Entry 6IWG (X-ray diffraction, 1.80 A resolution); this record covers chains A and C of the 3 polymer chains in the assembly.

# Chain A
Name: MHC class I antigen
From: Macaca mulatta
UniProtKB: B2ZHY7 (B2ZHY7_MACMU); residues 1-276 here correspond to UniProt positions 22-297 (UniProt number = residue number + 21)
Amino-acid sequence (276 residues; numbered 1 to 276; the number before each row is that of its first residue):
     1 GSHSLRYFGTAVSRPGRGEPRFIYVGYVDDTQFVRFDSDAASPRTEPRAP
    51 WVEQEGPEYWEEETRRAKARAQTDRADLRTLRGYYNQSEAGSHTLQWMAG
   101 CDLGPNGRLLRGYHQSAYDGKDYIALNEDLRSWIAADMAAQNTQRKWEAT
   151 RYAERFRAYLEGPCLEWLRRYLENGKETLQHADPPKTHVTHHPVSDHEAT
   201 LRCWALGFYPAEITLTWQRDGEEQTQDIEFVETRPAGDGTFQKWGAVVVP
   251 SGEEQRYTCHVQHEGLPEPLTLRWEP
Construct notes: engineered mutation Glu-128 (Arg149 in B2ZHY7), Glu-177 (Lys198 in B2ZHY7), Glu-223 (Asp244 in B2ZHY7), Glu-264 (Lys285 in B2ZHY7)
Disulfide bonds: Cys-101/Cys-164, Cys-203/Cys-259
Ion coordination: Na+ site 1: Asp-183 (together with 1,2-ethanediol); Na+ site 2: Gln-262, His-263, Leu-266; Na+ site 3: Glu-264 (together with 1,2-ethanediol) (shared with 1 residue of chain B)

# Chain C
Name: N-myristoylated 4-mer lipopeptide
Amino-acid sequence (5 residues; row label = number of the first residue in the row):
     1 XGGAI
Modified / non-standard residues: MYR (myristic acid) at position 1

# Interface between chain A and chain C
Contacting residue pairs (27; chain A residue first):
  Tyr-24(A) with MYR_1(C)
  Val-34(A) with MYR_1(C)
  Arg-35(A) with MYR_1(C)
  Phe-36(A) with MYR_1(C)
  Thr-45(A) with MYR_1(C)
  Ala-67(A) with MYR_1(C)
  Arg-70(A) with MYR_1(C); Gly-2(C), hydrogen bond (side chain-backbone)
  Thr-73(A) with Gly-2(C); Ala-4(C)
  Asp-77(A) with Ala-4(C); Ile-5(C), hydrogen bond (side chain-backbone)
  Thr-80(A) with Ile-5(C)
  Leu-81(A) with Ile-5(C), hydrophobic
  Tyr-84(A) with Ile-5(C), hydrogen bond (side chain-backbone)
  Trp-97(A) with MYR_1(C)
  His-114(A) with MYR_1(C); Gly-2(C)
  Tyr-123(A) with Ile-5(C)
  Thr-143(A) with Ile-5(C), hydrogen bond (side chain-backbone)
  Lys-146(A) with Ala-4(C); Ile-5(C), hydrogen bond (side chain-backbone)
  Trp-147(A) with MYR_1(C); Ala-4(C), hydrogen bond (side chain-backbone); Ile-5(C), hydrophobic
  Tyr-152(A) with MYR_1(C); Gly-2(C), hydrogen bond (side chain-backbone)
Also at the interface, not in a pair above, chain A (27 interface residues in all): Tyr-7, Val-25, Gly-26, Glu-63, Arg-66, Leu-95, Ala-99, Ser-116
Also at the interface, not in a pair above, chain C (5 interface residues in all): Gly-3

# Overview
27 residues of chain A face 5 of chain C across their interface; the contacts include 7 hydrogen bonds. Polar
contacts include Arg-70(A)/Gly-2(C), Asp-77(A)/Ile-5(C) and Tyr-84(A)/Ile-5(C). Gln-262(A), His-263(A) and
Leu-266(A) coordinate Na+ site 2.
Here chain A is MHC class I antigen (Macaca mulatta) and chain C is N-myristoylated 4-mer lipopeptide. Entry
6IWG (Crystal structure of rhesus macaque MHC class I molecule Mamu-B*05104 complexed with N-myristoylated
4-mer lipopeptide derived ...) was determined by X-ray diffraction together with 6IWH from the same study.
